PDB entry 4RCM | X-ray diffraction, 1.80 A resolution | chains A and D

[Chain A]
Name: Methylated RNA-binding protein 1
Source organism: Saccharomyces cerevisiae S288c
UniProtKB: Q06390 (MRB1_YEAST); residues 141-306 here = UniProt positions 141-306
Chain sequence (167 residues; each row starts with the number of its first residue):
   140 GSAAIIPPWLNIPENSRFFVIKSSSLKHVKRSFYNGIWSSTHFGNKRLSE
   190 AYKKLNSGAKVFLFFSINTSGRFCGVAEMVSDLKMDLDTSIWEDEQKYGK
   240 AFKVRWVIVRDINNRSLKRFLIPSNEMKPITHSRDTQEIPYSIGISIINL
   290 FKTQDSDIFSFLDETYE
Disordered / not traced: 304-306
Differences from the reference sequence: expression tag (140)
Swiss-Prot annotation at these positions:
  - binding site (RNA): Lys161 to Ser163, Asn207, Trp231
  - mutagenesis: Trp177 (W177A: Abolishes binding to N6-methyladenosine (m6A)-containing RNAs), Trp231 (W231A: Abolishes binding to N6-methyladenosine (m6A)-containing RNAs), Arg273 (R273A: Abolishes binding to N6-methyladenosine (m6A)-containing RNAs)

[Chain D]
Molecule: 5-nt RNA strand
Sequence (5 nucleotides; each row starts with the number of its first residue):
     1 UGACU
Disordered / not traced: 1-2, 4-5
Modified / non-standard residues: 6MZ (N6-methyladenosine-5'-monophosphate) at position 3

[Interface between chain A and chain D]
Contacting residue pairs (12):
  Lys161(A) - 6MZ_3(D)  hydrogen bond to the sugar
  Ser162(A) - 6MZ_3(D)  base contact
  Ser163(A) - 6MZ_3(D)  hydrogen bond to the base
  His167(A) - 6MZ_3(D)  hydrogen bond to the base
  Trp177(A) - 6MZ_3(D)  base contact
  Ser178(A) - 6MZ_3(D)  hydrogen bond to the base
  Ser179(A) - 6MZ_3(D)  base contact
  Thr180(A) - 6MZ_3(D)  sugar contact
  Asn207(A) - 6MZ_3(D)  hydrogen bond to the sugar
  Trp231(A) - 6MZ_3(D)  base contact
  Tyr237(A) - 6MZ_3(D)  hydrogen bond to the base
  Asp274(A) - 6MZ_3(D)  base contact

[In short]
Chain A and chain D form an interface of 12 and 1 residues respectively; the contacts include 6 hydrogen
bonds. Polar pairs include Ser163(A)-6MZ_3(D), His167(A)-6MZ_3(D) and Ser178(A)-6MZ_3(D). UniProt lists 5
RNA-binding residues and 3 mutagenesis sites on chain A.
Chain A is Methylated RNA-binding protein 1 (Saccharomyces cerevisiae S288c) and chain D is a 5-nt RNA strand;
the structure, Crystal structure of the Pho92 YTH domain in complex with m6A, was determined by X-ray
diffraction, deposited together with 4RCJ and 4RCI.
